7DL9 - chain A; structure by X-ray diffraction, 3.00 A resolution.

== Chain A ==
Molecule: Nucleoside permease NupG
From: Escherichia coli K-12
Reference sequence: P0AFF4 (NUPG_ECOLI); residues 1-418 here = UniProt positions 1-418
Amino-acid sequence (418 residues; numbered 1 to 418; the number before each row is that of its first residue):
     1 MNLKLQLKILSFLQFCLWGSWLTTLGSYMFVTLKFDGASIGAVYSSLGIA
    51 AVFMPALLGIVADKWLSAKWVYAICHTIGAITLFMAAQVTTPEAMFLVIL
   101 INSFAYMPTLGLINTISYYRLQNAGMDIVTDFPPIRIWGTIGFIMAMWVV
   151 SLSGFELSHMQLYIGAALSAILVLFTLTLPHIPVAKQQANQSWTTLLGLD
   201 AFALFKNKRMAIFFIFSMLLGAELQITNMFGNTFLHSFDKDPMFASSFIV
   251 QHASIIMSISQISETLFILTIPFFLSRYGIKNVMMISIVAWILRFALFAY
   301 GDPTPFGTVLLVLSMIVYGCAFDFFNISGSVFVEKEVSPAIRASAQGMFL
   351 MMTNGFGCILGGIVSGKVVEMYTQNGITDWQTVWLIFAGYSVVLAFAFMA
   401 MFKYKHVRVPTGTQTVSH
Not modelled in the structure: 406-418
Swiss-Prot annotation at these positions:
  - mutagenesis: Arg136 (R136A: Abolishes the binding affinity for uridine), Thr140 (T140A: Abolishes the binding affinity for uridine), Phe143 (F143A: Abolishes the binding affinity for uridine), Gln225 (Q225A: No change in the binding affinity for uridine), Asn228 (N228A: Abolishes the binding affinity for uridine), Gln261 (Q261A: Abolishes the binding affinity for uridine), Glu264 (E264A: Abolishes the binding affinity for uridine), Tyr318 (Y318A: Abolishes the binding affinity for uridine), Phe322 (F322A: Abolishes the binding affinity for uridine), Asp323 (D323A: 20-fold increase in the binding affinity for uridine)
What the authors report for this chain:
  - mutagenesis - N114A, Q225A (227.67 +/- 88.34 uM): unchanged binding to uridine
  - mutagenesis - R136A, T140A, F143A, N228A, Q261A, E264A, Y318A, F322A: abolished binding to uridine

== Summary ==
Curated annotation (UniProt) lists 10 mutagenesis sites. From the paper: R136A, T140A and F143A, among others,
abolish binding to uridine; N114A and Q225A leave binding to uridine unchanged; 10 substitutions were tested
in all.
Chain A is Nucleoside permease NupG (Escherichia coli K-12); the structure, Crystal structure of nucleoside
transporter NupG, was determined by X-ray diffraction (same publication as 7DLA).
